Entry 6N9O (X-ray diffraction, 3.50 A resolution); this record covers chain A.

== Chain A ==
Name: Gasdermin-D
From: Homo sapiens
UniProtKB: P57764 (GSDMD_HUMAN); residue numbers follow UniProt; this construct covers 1-484
Chain sequence (485 residues; numbered 0 to 484; the number before each row is that of its first residue; numbering starts at 0):
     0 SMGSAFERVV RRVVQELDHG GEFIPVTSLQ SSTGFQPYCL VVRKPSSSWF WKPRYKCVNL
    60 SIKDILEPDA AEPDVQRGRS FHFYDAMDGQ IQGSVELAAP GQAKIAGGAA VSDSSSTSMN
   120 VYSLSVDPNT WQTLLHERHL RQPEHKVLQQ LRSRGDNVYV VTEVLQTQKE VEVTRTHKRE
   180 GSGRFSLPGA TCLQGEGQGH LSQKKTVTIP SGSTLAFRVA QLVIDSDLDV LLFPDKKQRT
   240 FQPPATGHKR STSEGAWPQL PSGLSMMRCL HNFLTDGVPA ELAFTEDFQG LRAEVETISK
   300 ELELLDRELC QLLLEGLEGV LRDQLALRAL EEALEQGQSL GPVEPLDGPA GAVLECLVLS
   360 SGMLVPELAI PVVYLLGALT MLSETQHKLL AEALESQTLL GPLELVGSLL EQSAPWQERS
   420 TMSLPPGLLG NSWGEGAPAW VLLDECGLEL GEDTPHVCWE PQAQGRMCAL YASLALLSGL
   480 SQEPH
Not modelled in the structure: 0-2, 70-82, 96-116, 174-204, 242-283, 481-484
Construct notes: expression tag (0); conflict Leu281 (Gly in P57764)
Swiss-Prot annotation at these positions:
  - region: Val277 to Thr296 (Linker helix loop)
  - site (Cleavage): Asp87, Gly88, Gln193, Gly194, Asp275, Gly276, Leu290, Arg291
  - modified residue: Tyr37 (Phosphotyrosine), Cys56 (S-(2-succinyl)cysteine), Tyr158 (Phosphotyrosine), Ser185 (Phosphoserine), Cys191 (S-(2-succinyl)cysteine), Cys268 (S-(2-succinyl)cysteine), Cys309 (S-(2-succinyl)cysteine), Cys467 (S-(2-succinyl)cysteine)
  - lipidation: Cys191 (S-palmitoyl cysteine)
  - glycosylation: Ser338 (O-linked (GlcNAc) serine)

== Overview ==
Chain A is Gasdermin-D (Homo sapiens); the structure, Crystal structure of human GSDMD, was determined by
X-ray diffraction (same publication as 6N9N).
